5Z3V - chains D and J of the 11 polymer chains in the assembly; structure by electron microscopy, 4.22 A resolution (low resolution: residue-level contacts below are approximate; hydrogen-bond / salt-bridge calls are withheld).

== Chain D ==
Molecule: Histone H2B 1.1
Source organism: Xenopus laevis
UniProt: P02281 (H2B11_XENLA); residues 1-122 here correspond to UniProt positions 5-126 (UniProt number = residue number + 4)
Sequence (122 residues; row label = number of the first residue in the row):
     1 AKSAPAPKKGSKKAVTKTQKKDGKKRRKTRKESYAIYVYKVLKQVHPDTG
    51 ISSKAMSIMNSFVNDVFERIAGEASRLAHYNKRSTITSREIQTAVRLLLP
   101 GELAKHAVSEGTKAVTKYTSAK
Disordered / not traced: 1-28, 122
Curated features (UniProtKB/Swiss-Prot):
  - modified residue: Lys2 (N6-acetyllysine), Lys9 (N6-acetyllysine), Ser11 (Phosphoserine), Lys12 (N6-acetyllysine), Lys17 (N6-acetyllysine)
  - glycosylation: Ser109 (O-linked (GlcNAc) serine)
  - cross-link: Lys117 (Glycyl lysine isopeptide (Lys-Gly) (interchain with G-Cter in ubiquitin))

== Chain J ==
Molecule: 167-nt DNA strand
Sequence (167 nucleotides; row label = number of the first residue in the row; numbers below 1 keep their minus sign (DA-19 is residue -19)):
   -19 ATCGTACTTCTCGACAAGCTTCAGGATGTATATATCTGACACGTGCCTGG
    31 AGACTAGGGAGTAATCCCCTTGGCGGTTAAAACGCGGGGGACAGCGCGTA
    81 CGTGCGTTTAAGCGGTGCTAGAGCTGTCTACGACCAATTGAGCGGCCTCG
   131 GCACCGGGATTCTCGAT
Disordered / not traced: -19 to 0, 147

== Chain D / chain J interface ==
Pairs across the interface - 14 pairs, chain D then chain J:
  Thr29(D) - DC104(J)
  Arg30(D) - DC27(J)
  Arg30(D) - DT28(J)
  Tyr39(D) - DA21(J)
  Tyr39(D) - DC22(J)
  Gly50(D) - DA21(J)
  Ile51(D) - DA21(J)
  Ser52(D) - DC20(J)
  Ser53(D) - DC20(J)
  Arg83(D) - DA40(J)
  Arg83(D) - DG41(J)
  Ser84(D) - DG39(J)
  Ser84(D) - DA40(J)
  Thr85(D) - DA40(J)

== Overview ==
The interface between chain D and chain J involves 10 residues on one side and 9 on the other.
Here chain D is Histone H2B 1.1 (Xenopus laevis) and chain J is a 167-nt DNA strand. Entry 5Z3V (Structure of
Snf2-nucleosome complex at shl-2 in ADP BeFx state) was determined by electron microscopy, deposited together
with 5Z3U, 5Z3L, 5Z3O, 6IY2 and 6IY3.
